6V7S - chains C and D; structure by X-ray diffraction, 1.47 A resolution.

== Chain C ==
Protein: Small ubiquitin-related modifier 1
Organism: Homo sapiens
UniProtKB: P63165 (SUMO1_HUMAN); residues 17-97 here = UniProt positions 17-97
Chain sequence (83 residues; row label = number of the first residue in the row):
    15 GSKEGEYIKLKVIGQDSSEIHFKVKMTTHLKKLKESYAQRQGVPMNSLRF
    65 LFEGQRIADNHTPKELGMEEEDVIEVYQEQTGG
Disordered / not traced: 15-20, 94-97
Differences from the reference sequence: expression tag (15-16); engineered mutation Ala-52 (Cys in P63165)
Modified / non-standard residues: Lys-37 (N(6)-acetyllysine; ALY)
UniProt features mapped onto this chain:
  - region: Lys-37 to Met-40 (Microbial infection: Interaction with Tula hantavirus)
  - site: Phe-36 (Interaction with PIAS2)
  - modified residue: Ser-32 (Phosphoserine)
  - cross-link: Lys-17 (Glycyl lysine isopeptide (Lys-Gly) (interchain with G-Cter in SUMO2)), Lys-23 (Glycyl lysine isopeptide (Lys-Gly) (interchain with G-Cter in SUMO2)), Lys-25 (Glycyl lysine isopeptide (Lys-Gly) (interchain with G-Cter in SUMO1)), Lys-37 (Glycyl lysine isopeptide (Lys-Gly) (interchain with G-Cter in SUMO2)), Lys-39 (Glycyl lysine isopeptide (Lys-Gly) (interchain with G-Cter in SUMO2)), Lys-45 (Glycyl lysine isopeptide (Lys-Gly) (interchain with G-Cter in SUMO2)), Lys-46 (Glycyl lysine isopeptide (Lys-Gly) (interchain with G-Cter in SUMO2)), Gly-97 (Glycyl lysine isopeptide (Gly-Lys) (interchain with K-? in acceptor proteins))
  - mutagenesis: Phe-36 (F36A: Abolishes binding to PIAS2), Gly-97 (G97A: Abolishes sumoylation of ZBED1)

== Chain D ==
Protein: Protein PIAS
Organism: Homo sapiens
Chain sequence (13 residues; numbered 3 to 15; the number before each row is that of its first residue):
     3 GSGEAEERIISLD
Disordered / not traced: 3-4, 15
Modified / non-standard residues: Ser-13 (phosphoserine; SEP)

== Chain C / chain D interface ==
Residue-residue contacts (15):
  Ser-32(C) with Arg-10(D)
  Glu-33(C) with Arg-10(D), hydrogen bond (backbone-side chain)
  Ile-34(C) with Arg-10(D); Ile-12(D), hydrophobic
  His-35(C) with Arg-10(D), hydrogen bond (backbone-backbone); Ile-11(D); Ile-12(D), hydrogen bond (backbone-backbone)
  Phe-36(C) with Ile-12(D); Leu-14(D), hydrophobic
  Lys-37(C) with Ile-12(D), hydrogen bond (backbone-backbone); Ser-13(D); Leu-14(D), hydrogen bond (backbone-backbone)
  Val-38(C) with Leu-14(D), hydrophobic
  Leu-47(C) with Leu-14(D), hydrophobic
  Arg-54(C) with Ile-12(D)
Other interface residues (no listed pair), chain C (12 interface residues in all): Lys-23, Lys-46, Ser-50
Other interface residues (no listed pair), chain D (6 interface residues in all): Glu-9

== In short ==
12 residues of chain C face 6 of chain D across their interface, with 5 hydrogen bonds. Polar pairs include
Glu-33(C)/Arg-10(D), His-35(C)/Arg-10(D) and His-35(C)/Ile-12(D). From UniProt: 2 mutagenesis sites on chain
C.
Chain C is Small ubiquitin-related modifier 1 and chain D is Protein PIAS, both from Homo sapiens; the
structure, Crystal structure of K37-acetylated SUMO1 in complex with phosphorylated PIAS-SIM2, was determined
by X-ray diffraction (same publication as 6V7P, 6V7Q and 6V7R).
